Entry 5MPS (electron microscopy, 3.85 A resolution); this record covers chains I and M of the 30 polymer chains in the assembly.

== Chain I ==
Molecule: Yeast UBC4 gene for ubiquitin-conjugating enzyme
Organism: Saccharomyces cerevisiae
Sequence (95 nucleotides; each row starts with the number of its first residue):
     1 GUAUGUCUAAAGUUAUGGCCACGUUUCAAAUGCGUGCUUUUUUUUUAAAA
    51 CUUAUGCUCUUAUUUACUAACAAAAUCAACAUGCUAUUGAACUAG
Disordered / not traced: 17-55, 74-95
Reported in the primary citation:
  - conformationally variable residues: A70
  - contacts within the chain: G1-A70

== Chain M ==
Protein: Pre-mRNA-splicing factor CWC2
Organism: Saccharomyces cerevisiae
UniProtKB: Q12046 (CWC2_YEAST); residue numbers follow UniProt; this construct covers 1-339
Chain sequence (339 residues; row label = number of the first residue in the row):
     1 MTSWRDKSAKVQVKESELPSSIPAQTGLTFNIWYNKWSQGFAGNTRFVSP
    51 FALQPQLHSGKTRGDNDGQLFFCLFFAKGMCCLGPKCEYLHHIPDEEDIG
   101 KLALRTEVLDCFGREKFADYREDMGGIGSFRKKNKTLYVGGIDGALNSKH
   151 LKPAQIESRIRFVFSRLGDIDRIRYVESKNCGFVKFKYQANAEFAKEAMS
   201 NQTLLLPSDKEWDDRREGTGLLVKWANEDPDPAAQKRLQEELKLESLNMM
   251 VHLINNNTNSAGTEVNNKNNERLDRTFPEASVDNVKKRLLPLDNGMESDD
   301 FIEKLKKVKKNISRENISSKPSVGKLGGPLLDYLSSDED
Disordered / not traced: 1-2, 255-339
UniProt features mapped onto this chain:
  - zinc finger: Asp67 to Pro94 (C3H1-type)
  - modified residue (Phosphoserine): Ser335, Ser336
Bound ions: Zn2+: Cys73, Cys81, Cys87, His91

== Chain I / chain M interface ==
Contacting residue pairs (29):
  A9(I) - Gly43(M)  sugar contact
  A10(I) - Asn44(M)  phosphate contact
  A11(I) - Asn44(M)  hydrogen bond to the phosphate
  A11(I) - Asp143(M)  hydrogen bond to the base
  A11(I) - Leu222(M)  phosphate contact
  G12(I) - Tyr138(M)  sugar contact
  G12(I) - Gly140(M)  phosphate contact
  G12(I) - Gly141(M)  hydrogen bond to the phosphate
  G12(I) - Lys179(M)  hydrogen bond to the sugar
  G12(I) - Asn180(M)  base contact
  G12(I) - Leu222(M)  phosphate contact
  U13(I) - Asp123(M)  base contact
  U13(I) - Met124(M)  base contact
  U13(I) - Tyr138(M)  stacking on the base
  U13(I) - Lys179(M)  sugar contact
  U13(I) - Phe183(M)  sugar contact
  U13(I) - Lys224(M)  base contact
  U13(I) - Trp225(M)  hydrogen bond to the base
  U13(I) - Ala226(M)  base contact
  U13(I) - Asn227(M)  hydrogen bond to the base
  U14(I) - Thr136(M)  base contact
  U14(I) - Arg172(M)  base contact
  U14(I) - Arg174(M)  hydrogen bond to the sugar
  U14(I) - Phe183(M)  stacking on the base
  U14(I) - Asn227(M)  base contact
  U14(I) - Asp229(M)  base contact
  U14(I) - Pro230(M)  phosphate contact
  A15(I) - Pro230(M)  sugar contact
  A15(I) - Asp231(M)  hydrogen bond to the sugar
Interface residues without a listed pair, chain M (26 interface residues in all): Arg46, Val176, Glu228, Pro232

== In short ==
7 residues of chain I face 26 of chain M across their interface; the contacts include 8 hydrogen bonds and 2
aromatic stacking contacts. Polar contacts include A11(I)-Asp143(M), U13(I)-Trp225(M) and U13(I)-Asn227(M).
The Zn2+ site is built by Cys73(M), Cys81(M), Cys87(M) and His91(M). From the paper: conformational
variability at A70(I); contacts within the chain involving A70(I) and G1(I).
Here chain I is Yeast UBC4 gene for ubiquitin-conjugating enzyme and chain M is Pre-mRNA-splicing factor CWC2,
both from Saccharomyces cerevisiae. Entry 5MPS (Structure of a spliceosome remodeled for exon ligation) was
determined by electron microscopy, deposited together with 5MQ0.
